7R0W - chains I and O of the 18 polymer chains in the assembly; structure by electron microscopy, 2.80 A resolution.

== Chain I ==
Molecule: Cytochrome b6
From: Synechocystis sp. PCC 6803
UniProtKB: Q57038 (CYB6_SYNY3); numbering as in UniProt (aligned over 1-222)
Amino-acid sequence (222 residues; numbered 1 to 222; the number before each row is that of its first residue):
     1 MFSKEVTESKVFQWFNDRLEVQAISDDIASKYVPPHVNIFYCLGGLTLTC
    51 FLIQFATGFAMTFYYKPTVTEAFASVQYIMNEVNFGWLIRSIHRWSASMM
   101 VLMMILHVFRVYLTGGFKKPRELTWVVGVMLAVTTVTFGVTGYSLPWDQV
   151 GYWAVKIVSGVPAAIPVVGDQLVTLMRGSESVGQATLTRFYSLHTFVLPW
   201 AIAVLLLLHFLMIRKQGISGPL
Bound ions: heme Fe site 1: His93, His194; heme Fe site 2: His107, His209
Ligand contacts:
  - 6PL ((4S,7R)-4-hydroxy-N,N,N-trimethyl-9-oxo-7-[(palmitoyloxy)methyl]-3,5,8-trioxa-4-phosphahexacosan-1-aminium 4-oxide): Leu46, Cys50, Met99, Met103
  - chlorophyll a (CLA): Ile105, Val108, Phe109, Tyr112, Trp125, Val129, Met130, Ala132, Val133, Val136
  - beta,beta-caroten-4-one (ECH): Ile39, Phe40, Cys42, Leu43, Leu46, Met103, Leu106
  - heme (HEM), molecule 1: Lys31, Val37, Asn38, Tyr41, Cys42, Gly45, Leu46, Leu48, Thr49, Phe210, Ile213, Arg214, Gly217, Ile218
  - heme (HEM), molecule 2: Tyr41, Gly44, Gly45, Thr47, Leu48, Met100, Met104, His107, Val108, Arg110, Val111, Gly116, Phe117, Arg121, Thr124, Trp125, Gly128, Val129, Leu131, Ala132, Thr135, Ile202, Leu206, His209, Phe210, Ile213, Gly217, Ile218, Ser219
  - heme (HEM), molecule 3: Phe51, Gln54, Phe55, Gly58, Phe59, Met61, Thr62, Tyr65, Val76, Arg90, His93, Arg94, Ala97, Met100, Val101, Thr135, Phe138, Gly139, Gly142, Tyr143, Leu145, Pro146, Tyr191, His194, Thr195, Pro199
  - plastoquinone 9 (PL9; 2,3-dimethyl-5-(3,7,11,15,19,23,27,31,35-nonamethyl-2,6,10,14,18,22,26,30,34-hexatriacontanonaenyl-2,5-cyclohexadiene-1,4-dione-2,3-dimethyl-5-solanesyl-1,4-benzoquinone), molecule 1: Ile28, Phe51, Leu52, Ile53, Phe55, Ala56, Phe59, Ala203, Leu206, Leu207, Phe210, Arg214
  - plastoquinone 9 (PL9), molecule 2: Trp200, Ala201, Val204
Curated features (UniProtKB/Swiss-Prot):
  - binding site (heme b): Tyr41, Arg90, His93, Arg94, His107, Arg110, His194, His209, Ser219
  - binding site (heme c): Cys42, Arg214, Ile218

== Chain O ==
Molecule: Cytochrome b6-f complex subunit 5
From: Synechocystis sp. PCC 6803
UniProtKB: P74149 (PETG_SYNY3); residue numbers follow UniProt; this construct covers 1-38
Amino-acid sequence (38 residues; numbered 1 to 38; the number before each row is that of its first residue):
     1 MIEPLLLGIVLGLIPVTLAGLFVAAYLQYKRGNQFNLD
Unresolved in the structure: 33-38
Ligand contacts:
  - 6PL ((4S,7R)-4-hydroxy-N,N,N-trimethyl-9-oxo-7-[(palmitoyloxy)methyl]-3,5,8-trioxa-4-phosphahexacosan-1-aminium 4-oxide): Leu5, Ile9, Leu13
  - beta,beta-caroten-4-one (ECH): Leu13, Val16, Thr17, Ala19, Gly20, Val23, Tyr26, Leu27

== Chain I / chain O interface ==
Contacting residue pairs (29; chain I residue first):
  His36(I) with Gln28(O)
  Phe40(I) with Thr17(O); Gly20(O); Leu21(O), hydrophobic
  Arg94(I) with Glu3(O), salt bridge
  Trp95(I) with Leu5(O), hydrophobic; Leu6(O), hydrophobic; Ile9(O), hydrophobic
  Ser98(I) with Leu6(O)
  Met99(I) with Leu6(O), hydrophobic
  Leu102(I) with Ile9(O), hydrophobic; Val10(O), hydrophobic; Leu13(O), hydrophobic
  Met103(I) with Leu13(O), hydrophobic
  Leu106(I) with Leu13(O); Ile14(O), hydrophobic; Thr17(O)
  Phe109(I) with Ile14(O), hydrophobic; Leu18(O), hydrophobic; Leu21(O)
  Arg110(I) with Leu21(O)
  Leu113(I) with Leu18(O), hydrophobic; Leu21(O), hydrophobic; Phe22(O), hydrophobic
  Tyr143(I) with Met1(O)
  Val150(I) with Met1(O)
  Pro221(I) with Gln28(O)
  Leu222(I) with Ala25(O), hydrophobic; Gln28(O), hydrogen bond (backbone-side chain)
Other interface residues (no listed pair), chain I (18 interface residues in all): Asn38, Leu43
Other interface residues (no listed pair), chain O (16 interface residues in all): Ala24

== Summary ==
Chain I and chain O form an interface of 18 and 16 residues respectively; the contacts include 1 hydrogen bond
and 1 salt bridge. Polar pairs include Arg94(I)-Glu3(O) and Leu222(I)-Gln28(O). Beta,beta-caroten-4-one and
compound 6PL are bound between chain I and chain O.
Chain I is Cytochrome b6 and chain O is Cytochrome b6-f complex subunit 5, both from Synechocystis sp. PCC
6803; the structure, 2.8 Angstrom cryo-EM structure of the dimeric cytochrome b6f-PetP complex from
Synechocystis sp. PCC 6803 with ..., was determined by electron microscopy (same publication as 7ZXY).
